1N3T - chains F and G of the 10 polymer chains in the assembly; structure by X-ray diffraction, 3.20 A resolution.

Chain F (and G):
Protein: GTP cyclohydrolase I
From: Escherichia coli
Notes: EC 3.5.4.16; chain G of this document is another copy of the same molecule, construct and numbering; everything in this record applies to it too
UniProt: P0A6T5 (GCH1_ECOLI); residue numbers follow UniProt; this construct covers 1-221
Amino-acid sequence (221 residues; numbered 1 to 221; the number before each row is that of its first residue):
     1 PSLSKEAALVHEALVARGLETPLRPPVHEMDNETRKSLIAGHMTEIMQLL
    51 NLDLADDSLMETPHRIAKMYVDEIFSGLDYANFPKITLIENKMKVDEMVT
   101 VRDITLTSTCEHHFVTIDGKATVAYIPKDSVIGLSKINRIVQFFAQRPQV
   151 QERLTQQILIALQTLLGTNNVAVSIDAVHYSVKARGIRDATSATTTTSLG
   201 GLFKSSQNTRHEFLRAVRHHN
Construct notes: engineered mutation S181 (Cys in P0A6T5)
Ligand contacts:
  - GTP (guanosine-5'-triphosphate), molecule 1: T87, V131, I132, G133, L134, S135, K136, R139
  - GTP, molecule 2: C110, H112, H113, Q149, V150, Q151, E152, H179, S181, V182, R185, I187

Chain F / chain G interface:
Contacting residue pairs (49; chain F residue first):
  L19(F) with M93(G), hydrophobic
  H112(F) with I89(G)
  E152(F) with M93(G); V95(G); V99(G); V131(G)
  R153(F) with M93(G)
  Q156(F) with M93(G), hydrogen bond (side chain-backbone); K94(G)
  D176(F) with R102(G), salt bridge
  H179(F) with L134(G)
  I187(F) with S135(G); N138(G); R139(G)
  D189(F) with D103(G); I104(G); T105(G), hydrogen bond (side chain-backbone); N138(G)
  T191(F) with D103(G), hydrogen bond (side chain-backbone); T105(G), hydrogen bond; K120(G)
  S192(F) with R102(G); D103(G), hydrogen bond (backbone-backbone); I104(G); N138(G), hydrogen bond
  A193(F) with T100(G); V101(G); R102(G), hydrogen bond (backbone-backbone)
  T194(F) with V99(G); T100(G); V101(G); L134(G)
  T195(F) with V99(G); T100(G), hydrogen bond (backbone-backbone); R102(G)
  T196(F) with V99(G)
  T197(F) with E97(G)
  K204(F) with D96(G), salt bridge; E97(G), salt bridge
  Q207(F) with N208(G), hydrogen bond
  R210(F) with E97(G), salt bridge; N208(G); E212(G), salt bridge
  H211(F) with N208(G), hydrogen bond; E212(G), salt bridge
  L214(F) with E212(G); R215(G)
  R218(F) with R102(G); N221(G), hydrogen bond (side chain-backbone)
Also at the interface, not in a pair above, chain F (28 interface residues in all): R17, V182, G186, A190, S198, L199
Also at the interface, not in a pair above, chain G (28 interface residues in all): K92, M98, Y125, I132, K136

Summary:
The chain F/chain G interface involves 28 residues from each chain; the contacts include 11 hydrogen bonds and
6 salt bridges. Polar contacts include D176(F)-R102(G), K204(F)-D96(G) and K204(F)-E97(G). Ligands of chain F:
GTP.
Both chains are GTP cyclohydrolase I (Escherichia coli). Entry 1N3T (Biosynthesis of pteridins. Reaction
mechanism of GTP cyclohydrolase I) was determined by X-ray diffraction together with 1A8R, 1N3S and 1N3R from
the same study.
